PDB entry 6ZBU | X-ray diffraction, 2.46 A resolution | chains E and I of the 12 polymer chains in the assembly

Chain E (and I):
Molecule: Nuclear receptor corepressor 1, B-cell lymphoma 6 protein
Source organism: Homo sapiens
Notes: chain I of this document is another copy of the same molecule, construct and numbering; everything in this record applies to it too
UniProt: chimeric construct of O75376, P41182: residues -5 to 3 from O75376 (NCOR1_HUMAN) positions 1733-1741 (UniProt number = residue number + 1738); residues 6-129 from P41182 positions 6-129 (same numbers)
Amino-acid sequence (137 residues; each row starts with the number of its first residue; numbers below 1 keep their minus sign (Gly-7 is residue -7)):
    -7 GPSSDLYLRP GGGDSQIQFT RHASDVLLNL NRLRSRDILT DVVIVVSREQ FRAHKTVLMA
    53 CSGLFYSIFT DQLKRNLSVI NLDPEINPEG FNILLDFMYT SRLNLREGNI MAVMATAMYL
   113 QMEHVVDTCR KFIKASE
Disordered / not traced: -7 to -5, 2-3, 128-129
Differences from the reference sequence: expression tag (-7 to -6); linker (4-5); conflict Gln8 (Cys in P41182), Arg67 (Cys in P41182), Asn84 (Cys in P41182)

Chain E / chain I interface:
Pairs across the interface (6):
  Arg40(E) with Arg40(I)
  Gln42(E) with Val37(I); Asn73(I), hydrogen bond
  Ser70(E) with Ser70(I), hydrogen bond
  Val71(E) with Val71(I), hydrophobic
  Asn73(E) with Gln42(I), hydrogen bond
Interface residues without a listed pair, chain E (7 interface residues in all): Val35, Val37
Interface residues without a listed pair, chain I (7 interface residues in all): Val35

Summary:
Chain E and chain I each contribute 7 residues to their interface, with 3 hydrogen bonds. Polar pairs include
Gln42(E)-Asn73(I) and Ser70(E)-Ser70(I).
Chain E and chain I are both Nuclear receptor corepressor 1, B-cell lymphoma 6 protein (Homo sapiens); the
structure, Crystal structure of an NCoR1BBD2-BCL6BTB chimera in complex with the NcoR1 BBD1 corepressor
peptide, was determined by X-ray diffraction, deposited together with 6XWF, 6XXS, 6XYX, 6XZZ and 6Y17.
